3Q1I - chains A and E; structure by X-ray diffraction, 1.40 A resolution.

== Chain A ==
Molecule: Serine/threonine-protein kinase PLK1
Organism: Homo sapiens
Notes: EC 2.7.11.21; fragment: Polo-box domain, residues 371-594
UniProt: P53350 (PLK1_HUMAN); residue numbers follow UniProt; this construct covers 371-594
Sequence (232 residues; each row starts with the number of its first residue; note: 362 numbers in that range are skipped by the numbering (no residue carries them; nothing is unmodelled there)):
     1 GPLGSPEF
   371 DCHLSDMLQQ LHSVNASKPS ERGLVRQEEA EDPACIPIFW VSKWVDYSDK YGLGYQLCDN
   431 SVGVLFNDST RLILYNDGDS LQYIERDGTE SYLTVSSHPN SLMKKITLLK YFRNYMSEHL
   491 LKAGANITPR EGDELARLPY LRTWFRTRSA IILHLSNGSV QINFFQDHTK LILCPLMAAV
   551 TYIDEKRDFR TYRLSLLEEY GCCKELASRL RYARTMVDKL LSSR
Not modelled in the structure: 1-8, 371, 501-507
Differences from the reference sequence: expression tag (1-8)
Curated features (UniProtKB/Swiss-Prot):
  - region: Ala-493 to Arg-507 (Linker), His-538 to Lys-540 (Important for interaction with phosphorylated proteins)
  - modified residue: Ser-375 (Phosphoserine), Ser-450 (Phosphoserine), Thr-498 (Phosphothreonine)
  - cross-link: Lys-492 (Glycyl lysine isopeptide (Lys-Gly) (interchain with G-Cter in ubiquitin))
  - mutagenesis: Trp-414 (W414F: Abolishes interaction with CDC25C and reduces centrosomal localization; W414F: No effect on centrosomal localization, nor on S-phase progression; when asscociated with A-427 ...), Val-415 (V415A: Loss of centrosomal localization and of S-phase progression; when associated with A- 414 and A-427), Leu-427 (L427A: No effect on centrosomal localization, nor on S-phase progression; when associated with A-414. Loss of centrosomal localization and of S-phase progression; when associated with A- 414 and A-415), Lys-492 (K492R: Severe mitotic defects leading to prometaphase delay. Increased localization at kinetochores leading to increased levels of phosphorylated BUBR1), His-538 (H538A: In pincer mutant; loss of centrosomal location and decreased interaction with phosphorylated CDC25C and BUB1; when associated with M-540), Lys-540 (K540M: In pincer mutant; loss of centrosomal location and decreased interaction with phosphorylated CDC25C and BUB1; when associated with A-538)

== Chain E ==
Molecule: peptide from Transcription elongation regulator 1
UniProt: O14776 (TCRG1_HUMAN); residue numbers follow UniProt; this construct covers 99-107
Sequence (11 residues; each row starts with the number of its first residue):
    98 XFMPPPMSSM X
Not modelled in the structure: 98-100
Modified residues: ACE (acetyl group) at position 98; Ser-106 (phosphoserine; SEP); NH2 (amino group) at position 108
Differences from the reference sequence: acetylation (98); amidation (108)

== Interface between chain A and chain E ==
Residue-residue contacts - 21 pairs, chain A then chain E:
  Lys-413(A) with Ser-105(E)
  Trp-414(A) with Pro-102(E); Pro-103(E); Met-104(E); Ser-105(E), hydrogen bond (backbone-backbone)
  Val-415(A) with Pro-103(E)
  Asp-416(A) with Pro-103(E), hydrogen bond (backbone-backbone)
  Tyr-485(A) with Met-104(E), hydrogen bond; Met-107(E)
  His-489(A) with Met-107(E)
  Leu-490(A) with Met-104(E), hydrophobic; Ser-105(E); Ser-106(E); Met-107(E)
  Leu-491(A) with Ser-106(E), hydrogen bond (backbone-backbone); Met-107(E); NH2_108(E)
  Arg-516(A) with Pro-101(E); Pro-102(E), hydrogen bond (side chain-backbone)
  His-538(A) with Ser-106(E)
  Lys-540(A) with Ser-106(E)
Interface residues without a listed pair, chain A (13 interface residues in all): Phe-534, Phe-535

== Overview ==
13 residues of chain A and 8 residues of chain E are in contact, with 5 hydrogen bonds. Among the polar pairs
are Tyr-485(A)/Met-104(E), Arg-516(A)/Pro-102(E) and Trp-414(A)/Ser-105(E). From UniProt: 6 mutagenesis sites
on chain A.
Here chain A is Serine/threonine-protein kinase PLK1 (Homo sapiens) and chain E is peptide from Transcription
elongation regulator 1. Entry 3Q1I (Polo-like kinase I Polo-box domain in complex with FMPPPMSpSM
phosphopeptide from TCERG1) was determined by X-ray diffraction, deposited together with 3P2Z, 3P34, 3P35,
3P36 and 3P37.
